Entry 8ARI (electron microscopy, 3.00 A resolution); this record covers chains I and c of the 34 polymer chains in the assembly.

== Chain I ==
Protein: C-terminal-binding protein 1
Source organism: Homo sapiens
Notes: EC 1.1.1.-
UniProtKB: Q13363 (CTBP1_HUMAN); residues 1-440 here = UniProt positions 1-440
Sequence (457 residues; numbered -16 to 440; the number before each row is that of its first residue; numbers below 1 keep their minus sign (His-16 is residue -16)):
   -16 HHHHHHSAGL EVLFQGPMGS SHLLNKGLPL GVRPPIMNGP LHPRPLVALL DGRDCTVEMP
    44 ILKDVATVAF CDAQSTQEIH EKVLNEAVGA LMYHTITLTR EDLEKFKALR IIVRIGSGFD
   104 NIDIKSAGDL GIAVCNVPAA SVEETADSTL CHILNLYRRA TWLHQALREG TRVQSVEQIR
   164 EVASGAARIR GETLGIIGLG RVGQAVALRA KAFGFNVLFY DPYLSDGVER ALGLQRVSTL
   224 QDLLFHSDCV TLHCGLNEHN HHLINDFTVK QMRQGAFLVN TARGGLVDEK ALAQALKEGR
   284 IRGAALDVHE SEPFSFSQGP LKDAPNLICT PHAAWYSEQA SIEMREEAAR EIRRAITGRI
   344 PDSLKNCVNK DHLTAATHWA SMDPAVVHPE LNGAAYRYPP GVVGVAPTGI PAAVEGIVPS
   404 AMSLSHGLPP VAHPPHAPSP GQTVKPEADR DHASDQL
Disordered / not traced: -16 to 26, 358-440
Differences from the reference sequence: expression tag (-16 to 0)
Swiss-Prot annotation at these positions:
  - active site: Arg266, Glu295, His315 (Proton donor)
  - binding site (NAD(+)): Ser100, Ile180 to Val185, Asp204, Cys237 to Asn243, Thr264 to Arg266, Asp290, His315 to Trp318
  - site (Cleavage): Asn375, Gly376, Gly387, Val388, His409, Gly410
  - modified residue (Phosphoserine): Ser300, Ser422
  - cross-link: Lys428 (Glycyl lysine isopeptide (Lys-Gly) (interchain with G-Cter in SUMO))
  - natural variant: Arg342 (R342W: In HADDTS)
  - mutagenesis: Ala52 (A52E: Loss of interaction with SIMC1. No effect on its proteolytic processing mediated by CAPN3), Val66 (V66R: Loss of interaction with SIMC1. Reduced proteolytic processing mediated by CAPN3), Cys134 (C134A: Strongly reduces E1A binding; when associated with A-138; A-141 and A-150), Asn138 (N138A: Strongly reduces E1A binding; when associated with A-134; A-141 and A-150), Arg141 to Arg142 (Strongly reduces E1A binding; when associated with A-163 and A-171), Arg141 (R141A: Strongly reduces E1A binding; when associated with A-134; A-138 and A-150), Leu150 (L150A: Strongly reduces E1A binding; when associated with A-134; A-138 and A-141), Arg163 (R163A: Strongly reduces E1A binding; when associated with A-141; A-142 and A-171), Arg171 (R171A: Strongly reduces E1A binding; when associated with A-141; A-142 and A-163), Gly181 (G181V: Strongly reduces E1A binding; when associated with V-183 and A-204), Gly183 (G183A: Reduced proteolytic processing mediated by CAPN3; when associated with A-186; G183V: Strongly reduces E1A binding; when associated with V-181 and A-204), Gly186 (G186A: Reduced proteolytic processing mediated by CAPN3; when associated with A-183), 6 further mutagenesis entries in UniProt
Residues lining bound ligands: NAD (nicotinamide-adenine-dinucleotide): Ser100, Gly101, Thr128, Ile180, Gly181, Leu182, Gly183, Arg184, Val185, Gly186, Tyr203, Asp204, Pro205, Tyr206, Leu207, His236, Cys237, Gly238, Asn240, Asn243, Thr264, Ala265, Arg266, Asp290, Val291, His315, Ala317, Trp318

== Chain c ==
Protein: Retinoic acid-induced protein 2
Source organism: Homo sapiens
UniProtKB: Q9Y5P3 (RAI2_HUMAN); residue numbers follow UniProt; this construct covers 303-330, 342-362
Sequence (129 residues; row label = number of the first residue in the row; note: 11 numbers in that range are skipped by the numbering (no residue carries them; nothing is unmodelled there)):
   223 HHHHHHPMKQ YKLILNGKTL KGETTTEAVD AATAEKVFKQ YANDNGVDGE WTYDDATKTF
   283 TVTEGSGSGS ENLYFQGAMD SRHTVIKMGS ENEALDLSMK SVPWLKAG
   342 ALDLSVAAHR KSEPPPETLY D
Disordered / not traced: 223-314, 348-362
Differences from the reference sequence: expression tag (223-302)

== Interface between chain I and chain c ==
Contacting residue pairs - 4 pairs, chain I then chain c:
  Gln161(I) - Trp326(c)
  Gln161(I) - Leu327(c)
  Gln161(I) - Lys328(c)
  Glu164(I) - Ala329(c)
Also at the interface, not in a pair above, chain I (4 interface residues in all): Ser158, Glu160
Also at the interface, not in a pair above, chain c (5 interface residues in all): Gly330

== Overview ==
4 residues of chain I and 5 residues of chain c are in contact. Bound to chain I: NAD. UniProt lists 3
active-site residues, 23 NAD+-binding residues and 18 mutagenesis sites on chain I.
Here chain I is C-terminal-binding protein 1 and chain c is Retinoic acid-induced protein 2, both from Homo
sapiens. Entry 8ARI (Cryo-EM structure of human CtBP1/RAI2(303-362) delta(331-341) filament) was determined by
electron microscopy.
